PDB entry 4GNZ | X-ray diffraction, 2.30 A resolution | chains A and D of the 4 polymer chains in the assembly

# Chain A (and D)
Name: Cytosolic 10-formyltetrahydrofolate dehydrogenase
Organism: Rattus norvegicus
Notes: EC 1.5.1.6; fragment: C-terminal domain, residues 397-902; chain D of this document is another copy of the same molecule, construct and numbering; everything in this record applies to it too
UniProt: P28037 (AL1L1_RAT); numbering as in UniProt (aligned over 397-902)
Amino-acid sequence (517 residues; numbered 386 to 902; the number before each row is that of its first residue):
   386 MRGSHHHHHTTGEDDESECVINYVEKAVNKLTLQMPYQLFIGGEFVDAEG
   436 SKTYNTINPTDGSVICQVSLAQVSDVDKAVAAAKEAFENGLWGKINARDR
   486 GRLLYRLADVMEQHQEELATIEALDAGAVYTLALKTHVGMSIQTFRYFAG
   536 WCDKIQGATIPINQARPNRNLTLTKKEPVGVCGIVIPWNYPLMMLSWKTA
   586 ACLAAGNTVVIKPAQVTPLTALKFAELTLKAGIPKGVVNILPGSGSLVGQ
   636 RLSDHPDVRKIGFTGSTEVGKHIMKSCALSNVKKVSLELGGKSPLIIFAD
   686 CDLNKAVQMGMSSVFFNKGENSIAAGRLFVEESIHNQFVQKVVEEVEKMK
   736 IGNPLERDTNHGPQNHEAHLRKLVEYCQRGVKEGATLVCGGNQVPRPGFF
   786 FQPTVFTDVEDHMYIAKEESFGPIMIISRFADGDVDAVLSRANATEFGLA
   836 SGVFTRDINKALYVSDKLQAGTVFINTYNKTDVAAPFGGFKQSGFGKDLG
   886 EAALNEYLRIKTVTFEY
Unresolved in the structure: 386-404
Differences from the reference sequence: expression tag (386-396); engineered mutation S707 (Cys in P28037)
Small-molecule neighbours: NADP (NAP; NADP nicotinamide-adenine-dinucleotide phosphate): V570, I571, P572, W573, N574, M579, K597, P598, A599, Q600, G628, S629, G630, S631, G634, Q635, F648, T649, G650, S651, V654, H657, I658, E673, L674, G675, G676, S707, E804, F806, L834, F872
Reported in the primary citation:
  - mutagenesis - C707S: abolished catalytic activity
  - mutagenesis - C707S (11.0 +/- 1.5 uM): decreased binding to NADP
  - binding site for NADP: W573, S707
  - conformationally variable residues (side-chain flip): E673
  - catalytic residues: E673 (citing earlier work)

# Chain A / chain D interface
Pairs across the interface (46):
  N481(A) with N548(D); Q549(D), hydrogen bond (side chain-backbone)
  A482(A) with P546(D), hydrophobic
  R483(A) with N548(D), hydrogen bond
  D538(A) with P546(D)
  I540(A) with P546(D)
  Q541(A) with A543(D); T544(D); I545(D)
  G542(A) with G542(D); A543(D); T544(D), hydrogen bond (backbone-backbone)
  A543(A) with Q541(D); G542(D); T544(D)
  T544(A) with Q541(D); G542(D), hydrogen bond (side chain-backbone); A543(D); L558(D); T559(D), hydrogen bond (side chain-backbone)
  P546(A) with A482(D), hydrophobic; D538(D); I540(D)
  N548(A) with N481(D); R483(D), hydrogen bond
  Q549(A) with N481(D), hydrogen bond (backbone-side chain)
  L558(A) with T544(D); L558(D), hydrophobic
  T559(A) with T544(D), hydrogen bond (backbone-side chain)
  K560(A) with L556(D)
  T840(A) with I843(D)
  R841(A) with R841(D); D842(D), salt bridge; I843(D), hydrogen bond (backbone-backbone); N844(D)
  D842(A) with R841(D), salt bridge
  I843(A) with T840(D); R841(D), hydrogen bond (backbone-backbone); I843(D), hydrophobic; A846(D), hydrophobic; I860(D), hydrophobic; N861(D)
  N844(A) with R841(D), hydrogen bond
  A846(A) with I843(D), hydrophobic
  I860(A) with I843(D), hydrophobic
  N861(A) with I843(D)
Interface residues without a listed pair, chain A (27 interface residues in all): C537, K539, I545, L556
Interface residues without a listed pair, chain D (28 interface residues in all): C537, K539, I547, K560

# Overview
27 residues of chain A and 28 residues of chain D are in contact, with 11 hydrogen bonds and 2 salt bridges.
Among the polar pairs are R841(A)-D842(D), N481(A)-Q549(D) and R483(A)-N548(D). Bound to chain A: NADP. From
the paper: the catalytic residue E673(A); C707S of chain A abolishes catalytic activity.
Both chains are Cytosolic 10-formyltetrahydrofolate dehydrogenase (Rattus norvegicus). Entry 4GNZ (Crystal
structure of the c707s mutant of c-terminal domain of 10'formyltetrahydrofolate dehydrogenase in complex with
NADP) was determined by X-ray diffraction (same publication as 4GO0 and 4GO2).
